Entry 8JAM (electron microscopy, 3.92 A resolution); this record covers chains B and H of the 3 polymer chains in the assembly.

Chain B:
Molecule: Spike glycoprotein
Organism: Severe acute respiratory syndrome-related coronavirus
Reference sequence: A0A7D8AJB5 (A0A7D8AJB5_SARS2); aligned to UniProt positions 1-1205 over residues -324 to 880 (the alignment contains insertions or deletions, so no single offset holds)
Sequence (1274 residues; numbered -324 to 949; the number before each row is that of its first residue; numbers below 1 keep their minus sign (Met-324 is residue -324)):
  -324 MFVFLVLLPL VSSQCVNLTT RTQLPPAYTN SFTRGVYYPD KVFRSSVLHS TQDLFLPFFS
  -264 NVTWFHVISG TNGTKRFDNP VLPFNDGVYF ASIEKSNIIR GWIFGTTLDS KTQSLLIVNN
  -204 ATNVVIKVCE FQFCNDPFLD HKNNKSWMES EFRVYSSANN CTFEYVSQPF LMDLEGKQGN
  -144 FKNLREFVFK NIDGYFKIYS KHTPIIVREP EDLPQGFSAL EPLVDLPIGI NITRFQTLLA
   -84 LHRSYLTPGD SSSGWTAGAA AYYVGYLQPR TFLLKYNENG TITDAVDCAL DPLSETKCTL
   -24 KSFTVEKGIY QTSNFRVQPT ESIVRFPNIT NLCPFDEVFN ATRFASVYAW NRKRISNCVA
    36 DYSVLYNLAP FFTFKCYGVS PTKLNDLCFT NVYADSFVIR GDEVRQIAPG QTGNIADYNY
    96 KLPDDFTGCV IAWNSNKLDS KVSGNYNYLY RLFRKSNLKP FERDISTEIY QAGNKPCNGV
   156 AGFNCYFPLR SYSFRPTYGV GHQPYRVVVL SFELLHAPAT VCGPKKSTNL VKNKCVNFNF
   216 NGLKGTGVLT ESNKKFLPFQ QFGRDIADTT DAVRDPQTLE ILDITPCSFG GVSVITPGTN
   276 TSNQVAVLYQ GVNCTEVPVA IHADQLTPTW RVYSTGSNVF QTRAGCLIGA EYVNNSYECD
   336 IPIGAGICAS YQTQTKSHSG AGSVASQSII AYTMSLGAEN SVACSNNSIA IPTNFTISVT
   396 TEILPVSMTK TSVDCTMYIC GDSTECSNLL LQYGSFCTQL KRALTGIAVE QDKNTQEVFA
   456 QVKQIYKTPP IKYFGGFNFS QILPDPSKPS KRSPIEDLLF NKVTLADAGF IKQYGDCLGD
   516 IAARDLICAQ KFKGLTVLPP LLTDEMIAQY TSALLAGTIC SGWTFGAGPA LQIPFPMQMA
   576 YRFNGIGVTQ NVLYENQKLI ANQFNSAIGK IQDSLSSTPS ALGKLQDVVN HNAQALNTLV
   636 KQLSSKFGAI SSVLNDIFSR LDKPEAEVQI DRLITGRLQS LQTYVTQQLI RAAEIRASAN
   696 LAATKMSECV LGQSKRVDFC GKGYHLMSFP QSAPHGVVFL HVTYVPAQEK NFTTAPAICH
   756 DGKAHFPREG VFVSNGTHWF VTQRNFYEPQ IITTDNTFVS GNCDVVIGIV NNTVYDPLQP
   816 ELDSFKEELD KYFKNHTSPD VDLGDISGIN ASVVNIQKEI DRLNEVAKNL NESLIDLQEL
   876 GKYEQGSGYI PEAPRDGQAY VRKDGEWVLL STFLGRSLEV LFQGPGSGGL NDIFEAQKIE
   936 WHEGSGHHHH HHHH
Unresolved in the structure: -324 to 0, 158-162, 201-949
Sequence notes: conflict Val-258 (Ala67 in A0A7D8AJB5), Ile-232 (Thr95 in A0A7D8AJB5), Asp-185 (Gly142 in A0A7D8AJB5), 36 further conflict positions vs the reference (A0A7D8AJB5) not listed; insertion (-116 to -114); expression tag (881-949)
Disulfide bonds: Cys51-Cys104, Cys63-Cys197
Covalent attachments: glycan linked to Asn15; N-acetylglucosamine (NAG) linked to Asn42, Asn60

Chain H:
Molecule: H chain of W328-6H2
Organism: Homo sapiens
Sequence (107 residues; each row starts with the number of its first residue):
     1 QVQLVQSGSE LKKPGASVTV SCKASGYSFP THAMNWVRQA PGQGLEWMGW IPTYAGFTGR
    61 FVFSLDTSVS TAYLQISSLK ADDTAVYYCA RGHVLEWFQG TLVTVSS
Disulfide bonds: Cys22-Cys89

Chain B / chain H interface:
Residue-residue contacts (16):
  Pro9(B) with Tyr27(H), hydrophobic
  Asp11(B) with Gln1(H); Val94(H)
  Glu12(B) with Gly26(H); Tyr27(H), hydrogen bond (side chain-backbone)
  Asn15(B) with Gln1(H); Val94(H)
  Ala16(B) with His93(H)
  Thr17(B) with Gly92(H), hydrogen bond (side chain-backbone); His93(H), hydrogen bond (backbone-backbone); Val94(H)
  Arg18(B) with Thr31(H); His32(H); Ala33(H)
  Asn26(B) with Pro30(H)
  Lys28(B) with Ser28(H), hydrogen bond (side chain-backbone)
Interface residues without a listed pair, chain B (10 interface residues in all): Leu7
Interface residues without a listed pair, chain H (13 interface residues in all): Phe29, Glu96

Summary:
10 residues of chain B and 13 residues of chain H are in contact, with 4 hydrogen bonds. Polar contacts
include Glu12(B)-Tyr27(H), Thr17(B)-Gly92(H) and Lys28(B)-Ser28(H). N-acetylglucosamine is covalently linked
to Asn42(B) and Asn60(B).
Chain B is Spike glycoprotein (Severe acute respiratory syndrome-related coronavirus) and chain H is H chain
of W328-6H2 (Homo sapiens); the structure, Cryo-EM structure of Omicron BA.1 RBD in complex with W328-6H2
(local refinement), was determined by electron microscopy (same publication as 8JAG and 8JAP).
